Entry 5J2M (X-ray diffraction, 2.43 A resolution); this record covers chains A and P of the 4 polymer chains in the assembly.

Chain A:
Name: HIV-1 reverse transcriptase p51 subunit
Source organism: Human immunodeficiency virus type 1 group M subtype B (isolate HXB2)
Notes: EC 2.7.7.-
UniProtKB: P04585 (POL_HV1H2); residues 1-560 here correspond to UniProt positions 588-1147 (UniProt number = residue number + 587)
Chain sequence (560 residues; row label = number of the first residue in the row):
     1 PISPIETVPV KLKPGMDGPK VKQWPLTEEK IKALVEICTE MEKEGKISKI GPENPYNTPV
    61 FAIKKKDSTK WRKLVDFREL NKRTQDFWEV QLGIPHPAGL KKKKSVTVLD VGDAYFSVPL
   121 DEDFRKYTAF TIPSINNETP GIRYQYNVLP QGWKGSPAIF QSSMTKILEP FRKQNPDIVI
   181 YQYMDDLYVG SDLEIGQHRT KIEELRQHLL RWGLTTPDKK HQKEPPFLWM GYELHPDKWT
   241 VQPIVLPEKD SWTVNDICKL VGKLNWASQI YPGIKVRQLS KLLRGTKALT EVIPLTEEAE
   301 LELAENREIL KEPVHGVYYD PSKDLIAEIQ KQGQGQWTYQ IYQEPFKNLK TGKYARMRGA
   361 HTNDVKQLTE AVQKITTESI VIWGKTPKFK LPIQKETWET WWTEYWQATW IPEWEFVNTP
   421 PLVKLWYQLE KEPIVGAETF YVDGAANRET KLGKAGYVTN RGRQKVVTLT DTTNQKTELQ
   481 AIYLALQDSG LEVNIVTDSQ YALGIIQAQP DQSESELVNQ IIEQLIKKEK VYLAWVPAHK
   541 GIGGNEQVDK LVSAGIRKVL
Not modelled in the structure: 559-560
Differences from the reference sequence: engineered mutation Cys258 (Gln845 in P04585), Ser280 (Cys867 in P04585)
Curated features (UniProtKB/Swiss-Prot):
  - region: Phe227 to His235 (RT 'primer grip')
  - motif: Trp398 to Trp414 (Tryptophan repeat motif)
  - binding site (Mg(2+)): Asp110, Asp185, Asp186, Asp443, Glu478, Asp498, Asp549
  - site: Trp401 (Essential for RT p66/p51 heterodimerization), Trp414 (Essential for RT p66/p51 heterodimerization), Phe440, Tyr441 (Cleavage), Leu560 (Cleavage)
Metal / ion sites: Mg2+ site 1: Asp110, Val111, Asp185 (together with 6FN); Mg2+ site 2: Asp110, Asp185; Mg2+ site 3: Asp443, Glu478, Asp498
Small-molecule neighbours: 6FN (2'-deoxy-4'-ethynyl-2-fluoroadenosine 5'-(tetrahydrogen triphosphate)): Lys65, Lys70, Arg72, Leu74, Asp110, Val111, Gly112, Asp113, Ala114, Tyr115, Gln151, Gly152, Phe160, Met184, Asp185, Lys220
From the paper describing this entry:
  - Mg2+ coordination: Asp110, Val111, Asp185
  - binding site for 6FN: Lys65, Arg72, Val111, Asp113, Ala114, Tyr115, Phe116, Gln151, Gly152, Phe160, Met184, Asp185, Lys220

Chain P:
Molecule: 21-nt DNA strand
Sequence (21 nucleotides; row label = number of the first residue in the row):
   802 ACAGTCCCTG TTCGGXCGCC G
Not modelled in the structure: 802-804
Modified residues: MRG (N2-(3-mercaptopropyl)-2'-deoxyguanosine-5'-monophosphate) at position 817

How chain A and chain P interact:
Disulfides between the chains: Cys258(A)-MRG_817(P)
Pairs across the interface (35):
  Lys66(A) - DG822(P)  salt bridge to the phosphate
  Tyr183(A) - DC821(P)  hydrogen bond to the base
  Tyr183(A) - DG822(P)  sugar contact
  Met184(A) - DG822(P)  sugar contact
  Asp185(A) - DG822(P)  sugar contact
  Asp186(A) - DG822(P)  sugar contact
  Met230(A) - DC821(P)  sugar contact
  Met230(A) - DG822(P)  phosphate contact
  Gly231(A) - DC821(P)  phosphate contact
  Asn255(A) - DC818(P)  sugar contact
  Cys258(A) - MRG_817(P)  disulfide
  Cys258(A) - DC818(P)  sugar contact
  Lys259(A) - DC818(P)  phosphate contact
  Lys259(A) - DG819(P)  sugar contact
  Gly262(A) - DG819(P)  sugar contact
  Lys263(A) - DG819(P)  phosphate contact
  Lys263(A) - DC820(P)  salt bridge to the phosphate
  Trp266(A) - DC820(P)  sugar contact
  Leu283(A) - MRG_817(P)  base contact
  Arg358(A) - DT812(P)  salt bridge to the phosphate
  Gly359(A) - DG811(P)  phosphate contact
  Ala360(A) - DG811(P)  hydrogen bond to the phosphate
  His361(A) - DT810(P)  salt bridge to the phosphate
  Arg448(A) - DG805(P)  base contact
  Arg448(A) - DT806(P)  hydrogen bond to the base
  Arg448(A) - DC807(P)  sugar contact
  Lys451(A) - DC808(P)  salt bridge to the phosphate
  Thr473(A) - DC808(P)  hydrogen bond to the phosphate
  Thr473(A) - DC809(P)  hydrogen bond to the phosphate
  Gln475(A) - DC808(P)  phosphate contact
  Gln475(A) - DC809(P)  sugar contact
  Lys476(A) - DC809(P)  phosphate contact
  Tyr501(A) - DC809(P)  hydrogen bond to the phosphate
  Tyr501(A) - DT810(P)  hydrogen bond to the phosphate
  Ile505(A) - DT810(P)  phosphate contact
Interface residues without a listed pair, chain A (30 interface residues in all): Gln242, Val254, Ile257, Leu289, Arg356
Interface residues without a listed pair, chain P (15 interface residues in all): DT813

In short:
30 residues of chain A and 15 residues of chain P are in contact; the contacts include 1 disulfide bond, 7
hydrogen bonds and 5 salt bridges. Polar pairs include Tyr183(A)-DC821(P), Arg448(A)-DT806(P) and
Ala360(A)-DG811(P). The paper reports a binding site for 6FN at Lys65(A), Arg72(A) and Val111(A) among others;
Mg2+ coordination by Asp110(A), Val111(A) and Asp185(A).
Chain A is HIV-1 reverse transcriptase p51 subunit (Human immunodeficiency virus type 1 group M subtype B
(isolate HXB2)) and chain P is a 21-nt DNA strand; the structure, HIV-1 reverse transcriptase in complex with
DNA and EFdA-triphosphate, a translocation-defective RT inhibitor, was determined by X-ray diffraction,
deposited together with 5J2N, 5J2P and 5J2Q.
